Entry 3ER3 (X-ray diffraction, 2.00 A resolution); this record covers chain E.

[Chain E]
Name: Endothiapepsin
Source organism: Cryphonectria parasitica
Notes: EC 3.4.23.6
UniProtKB: P11838 (CARP_CRYPA); the construct lacks a stretch of the UniProt sequence and is renumbered around it, so the offset changes along the chain: -2 to 63 = UniProt 90-155; 64-80 = UniProt 157-173; 81-134 = UniProt 175-228; 135-159 = UniProt 230-254; 8 more segments
Chain sequence (330 residues; row label = number of the first residue in the row; note: 9 numbers in that range are skipped by the numbering (no residue carries them; nothing is unmodelled there); a row labelled like 282A-282B holds insertion residues (282A, then the next letters in order); numbers below 1 keep their minus sign (Ser-2 is residue -2)):
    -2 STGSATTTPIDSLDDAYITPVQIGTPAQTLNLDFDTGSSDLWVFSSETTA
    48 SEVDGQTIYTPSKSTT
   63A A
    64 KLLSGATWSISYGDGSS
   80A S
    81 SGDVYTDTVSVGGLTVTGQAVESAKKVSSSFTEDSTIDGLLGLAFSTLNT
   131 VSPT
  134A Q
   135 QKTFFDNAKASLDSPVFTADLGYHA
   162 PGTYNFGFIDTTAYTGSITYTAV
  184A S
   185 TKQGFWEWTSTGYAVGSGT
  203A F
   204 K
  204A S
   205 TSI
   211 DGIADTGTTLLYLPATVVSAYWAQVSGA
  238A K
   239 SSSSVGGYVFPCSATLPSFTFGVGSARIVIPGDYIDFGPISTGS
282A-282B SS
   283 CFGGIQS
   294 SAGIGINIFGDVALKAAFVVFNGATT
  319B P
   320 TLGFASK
UniProt features mapped onto this chain:
  - active site: Asp32, Ser194
Disulfide bonds: Cys250-Cys283
Ligand contacts: 0EL (6-ammonio-N-[(2R,4R,5R)-5-{[N-(tert-butoxycarbonyl)-L-phenylalanyl-3-(1H-imidazol-3-ium-4-yl)-L-alanyl]amino}-6-cyclohexyl-4-hydroxy-2-(2-methylpropyl)hexanoyl]-L-norleucylphenylalanine): Ile7, Asp12, Ala13, Asp30, Asp32, Gly34, Ser35, Ile73, Ser74, Tyr75, Gly76, Asp77, Ser79, Phe111, Asp114, Ile117, Leu120, Leu128, Thr130, Phe189, Asp215, Gly217, Thr218, Thr219, Leu220, Tyr222, Phe275, Ile297, Ile299, Ile301

[Summary]
Bound to chain E: compound 0EL. UniProt lists active-site residues Asp32 and Ser194.
Chain E is Endothiapepsin (Cryphonectria parasitica); the structure, The active site of aspartic proteinases,
was determined by X-ray diffraction (same publication as 1ER8, 4ER1, 4ER2 and 4APE).
